7KZT - chains C and F of the 19 polymer chains in the assembly; structure by electron microscopy, 4.20 A resolution (low resolution: residue-level contacts below are approximate; hydrogen-bond / salt-bridge calls are withheld).

# Chain C
Protein: Fanconi anemia group C protein
Organism: Homo sapiens
UniProtKB: Q00597 (FANCC_HUMAN); residues 1-558 here = UniProt positions 1-558
Chain sequence (583 residues; row label = number of the first residue in the row; numbers below 1 keep their minus sign (Met-24 is residue -24)):
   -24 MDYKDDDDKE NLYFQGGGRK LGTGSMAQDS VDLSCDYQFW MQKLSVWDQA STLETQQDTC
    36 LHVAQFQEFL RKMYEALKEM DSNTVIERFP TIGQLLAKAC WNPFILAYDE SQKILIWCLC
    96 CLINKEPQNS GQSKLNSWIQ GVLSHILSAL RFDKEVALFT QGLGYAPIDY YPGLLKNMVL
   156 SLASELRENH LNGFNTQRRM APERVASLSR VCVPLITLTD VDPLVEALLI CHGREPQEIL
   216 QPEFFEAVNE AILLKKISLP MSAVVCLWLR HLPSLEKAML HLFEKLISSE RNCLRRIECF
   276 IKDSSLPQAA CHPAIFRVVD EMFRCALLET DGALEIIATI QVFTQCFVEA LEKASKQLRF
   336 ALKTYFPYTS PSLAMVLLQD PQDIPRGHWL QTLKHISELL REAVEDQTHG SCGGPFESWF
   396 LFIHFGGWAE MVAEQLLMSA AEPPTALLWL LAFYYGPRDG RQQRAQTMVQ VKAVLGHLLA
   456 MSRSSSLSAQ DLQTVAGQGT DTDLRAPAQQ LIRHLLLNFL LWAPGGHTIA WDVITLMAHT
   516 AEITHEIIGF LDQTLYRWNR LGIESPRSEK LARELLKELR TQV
Not modelled in the structure: -24 to 0, 473-480
Construct notes: initiating methionine (-24); expression tag (-23 to 0)

# Chain F
Protein: Fanconi anemia group F protein
Organism: Homo sapiens
UniProtKB: Q9NPI8 (FANCF_HUMAN); residue numbers follow UniProt; this construct covers 1-374
Chain sequence (399 residues; numbered -24 to 374; the number before each row is that of its first residue; numbers below 1 keep their minus sign (Met-24 is residue -24)):
   -24 MDYKDDDDKE NLYFQGGGRK LGTGSMESLL QHLDRFSELL AVSSTTYVST WDPATVRRAL
    36 QWARYLRHIH RRFGRHGPIR TALERRLHNQ WRQEGGFGRG PVPGLANFQA LGHCDVLLSL
    96 RLLENRALGD AARYHLVQQL FPGPGVRDAD EETLQESLAR LARRRSAVHM LRFNGYRENP
   156 NLQEDSLMKT QAELLLERLQ EVGKAEAERP ARFLSSLWER LPQNNFLKVI AVALLQPPLS
   216 RRPQEELEPG IHKSPGEGSQ VLVHWLLGNS EVFAAFCRAL PAGLLTLVTS RHPALSPVYL
   276 GLLTDWGQRL HYDLQKGIWV GTESQDVPWE ELHNRFQSLC QAPPPLKDKV LTALETCKAQ
   336 DGDFEVPGLS IWTDLLLALR SGAFRKRQVL GLSAGLSSV
Not modelled in the structure: -24 to 0, 216-230, 356-374
Construct notes: initiating methionine (-24); expression tag (-23 to 0)
Curated features (UniProtKB/Swiss-Prot):
  - mutagenesis: Leu209 (L209R: Reduced monoubiquitination of FANCD2), Phe251 (F251R: Reduced monoubiquitination of FANCD2), Tyr287 (Y287A: Strongly reduced monoubiquitination of FANCD2; when associated with A-289; A-339; A-341 and A-344), Leu289 (L289A: Strongly reduced monoubiquitination of FANCD2; when associated with A-287; A-339; A-341 and A-344), Phe339 (F339A: Strongly reduced monoubiquitination of FANCD2; when associated with A-287; A-289; A-341 and A-344), Val341 (V341A: Strongly reduced monoubiquitination of FANCD2; when associated with A-287; A-289; A-339 and A-344), Leu344 (L344A: Strongly reduced monoubiquitination of FANCD2; when associated with A-287; A-289; A-339 and A-341)

# How chain C and chain F interact
Pairs across the interface - 92 pairs, chain C then chain F:
  Arg46(C) - Arg122(F)
  Tyr49(C) - Pro119(F)
  Pro78(C) - Ser141(F)
  Pro78(C) - Met145(F)
  Phe79(C) - Met145(F)
  Leu81(C) - Ser141(F)
  Ala82(C) - Arg138(F)
  Gln87(C) - Arg138(F)
  Ile91(C) - Phe116(F)
  Trp92(C) - Phe116(F)
  Trp92(C) - Gly118(F)
  Trp92(C) - Pro119(F)
  Trp92(C) - Gln130(F)
  Cys95(C) - Val112(F)
  Ile98(C) - Arg108(F)
  Ile98(C) - Tyr109(F)
  Lys100(C) - Asp105(F)
  Lys100(C) - Tyr109(F)
  Glu101(C) - Ala106(F)
  Pro102(C) - Asp105(F)
  Gln115(C) - Leu98(F)
  Gln115(C) - Arg101(F)
  Gln115(C) - Leu103(F)
  Gln115(C) - Arg108(F)
  Ser119(C) - Glu99(F)
  Ile121(C) - Ala137(F)
  Ile121(C) - Arg140(F)
  Leu122(C) - Leu95(F)
  Leu122(C) - Leu133(F)
  Leu122(C) - Leu136(F)
  Leu122(C) - Arg140(F)
  Ser123(C) - Leu95(F)
  Ser123(C) - Glu99(F)
  Ser123(C) - Arg140(F)
  Ala124(C) - Arg140(F)
  Arg126(C) - His144(F)
  Phe127(C) - Arg147(F)
  Phe127(C) - Leu162(F)
  Asp128(C) - Arg147(F)
  Asp128(C) - Leu162(F)
  Glu130(C) - Pro197(F)
  Glu130(C) - Asn200(F)
  Val131(C) - Leu162(F)
  Val131(C) - Gln166(F)
  Phe134(C) - Gln166(F)
  Phe134(C) - Asn200(F)
  Phe134(C) - Val204(F)
  Thr135(C) - Leu169(F)
  Leu138(C) - Leu169(F)
  Leu138(C) - Leu170(F)
  Leu138(C) - Arg173(F)
  Gly139(C) - Pro78(F)
  Gly139(C) - Arg173(F)
  Tyr140(C) - Asn82(F)
  Tyr140(C) - Leu169(F)
  Tyr140(C) - Glu172(F)
  Tyr140(C) - Arg173(F)
  Ala141(C) - Leu92(F)
  Pro142(C) - Arg140(F)
  Ile143(C) - His88(F)
  Ile143(C) - Val91(F)
  Ile143(C) - Leu92(F)
  Ile143(C) - Leu95(F)
  Asp144(C) - Ala81(F)
  Tyr146(C) - Arg140(F)
  Tyr146(C) - Val143(F)
  Pro147(C) - Arg139(F)
  Leu149(C) - Val143(F)
  Leu149(C) - Thr165(F)
  Leu150(C) - Arg139(F)
  Leu150(C) - Val143(F)
  Asn152(C) - Thr165(F)
  Asn152(C) - Glu168(F)
  Met153(C) - Val143(F)
  Met153(C) - Arg147(F)
  Ser156(C) - Ser161(F)
  Leu157(C) - Leu146(F)
  Leu157(C) - Gly150(F)
  Glu160(C) - Arg152(F)
  Arg173(C) - Arg152(F)
  Arg179(C) - Gly150(F)
  Arg179(C) - Arg152(F)
  Ser182(C) - Asn149(F)
  Leu183(C) - Leu146(F)
  Leu183(C) - Asn149(F)
  Leu183(C) - Gly150(F)
  Val186(C) - Met145(F)
  Leu190(C) - Ala142(F)
  Thr192(C) - Arg138(F)
  Leu193(C) - Arg138(F)
  Leu193(C) - Arg139(F)
  Asp195(C) - Arg139(F)
Interface residues without a listed pair, chain C (60 interface residues in all): Gln31, Asp84, Lys88, Asn111, Leu125, Leu133, Tyr145, Pro189
Interface residues without a listed pair, chain F (63 interface residues in all): Trp66, Gly79, Leu97, Asn100, Pro117, Glu131, Ala134, Tyr151, Pro155, Lys164, Phe188, Leu192, Leu196, Phe201

# Summary
Chain C and chain F form an interface of 60 and 63 residues respectively. UniProt lists 7 mutagenesis sites on
chain F.
Here chain C is Fanconi anemia group C protein and chain F is Fanconi anemia group F protein, both from Homo
sapiens. Entry 7KZT (Structure of the human fanconi anaemia Core-UBE2T-ID-DNA complex in intermediate state)
was determined by electron microscopy, deposited together with 7KZP, 7KZQ, 7KZR, 7KZS and 7KZV.
